PDB entry 1TYG | X-ray diffraction, 3.15 A resolution | chains B and A of the 4 polymer chains in the assembly

[Chain B]
Name: yjbS
From: Bacillus subtilis
UniProtKB: O31617 (O31617_BACSU); residues 1-66 here = UniProt positions 1-66
Chain sequence (87 residues; row label = number of the first residue in the row; numbers below 1 keep their minus sign (Met-20 is residue -20)):
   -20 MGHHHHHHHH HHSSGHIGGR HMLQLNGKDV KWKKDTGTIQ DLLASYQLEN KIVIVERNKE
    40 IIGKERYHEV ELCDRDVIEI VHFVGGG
Disordered / not traced: -20 to 0, 66
Construct notes: cloning artifact (-20 to 0)

[Chain A]
Name: Thiazole biosynthesis protein thiG
From: Bacillus subtilis
UniProtKB: O31618 (THIG_BACSU); residues 103-355 here correspond to UniProt positions 3-255 (UniProt number = residue number - 100)
Chain sequence (253 residues; row label = number of the first residue in the row):
   103 MLTIGGKSFQ SRLLLGTGKY PSFDIQKEAV AVSESDILTF AVRRMNIFEA SQPNFLEQLD
   163 LSKYTLLPNT AGASTAEEAV RIARLAKASG LCDMIKVEVI GCSRSLLPDP VETLKASEQL
   223 LEEGFIVLPY TSDDVVLARK LEELGVHAIM PGASPIGSGQ GILNPLNLSF IIEQAKVPVI
   283 VDAGIGSPKD AAYAMELGAD GVLLNTAVSG ADDPVKMARA MKLAVEAGRL SYEAGRIPLK
   343 QYGTASSPGE GLP
Disordered / not traced: 345-355

[Chain B / chain A interface]
Residue-residue contacts (55; chain B residue first):
  Leu4(B) with Ile149(A), hydrophobic; Phe150(A)
  Asn5(B) with Arg146(A), hydrogen bond (backbone-side chain); Met147(A), hydrogen bond (side chain-backbone); Ile149(A)
  Gly6(B) with Arg146(A)
  Lys7(B) with Phe150(A)
  Val9(B) with Phe150(A), hydrophobic
  Tyr25(B) with Phe150(A)
  Leu27(B) with Met147(A), hydrophobic; Ile149(A), hydrophobic
  Asn29(B) with Glu159(A)
  Lys30(B) with Gln154(A); Glu159(A), salt bridge
  Ile31(B) with Leu158(A), hydrophobic; Glu159(A)
  Val32(B) with Met147(A), hydrophobic
  Ile33(B) with Leu187(A); Ala190(A), hydrophobic; Ser191(A)
  Glu35(B) with Arg183(A), salt bridge
  Ile40(B) with Arg186(A); Leu187(A), hydrophobic; Ala190(A), hydrophobic
  Glu58(B) with Arg146(A), salt bridge
  Ile59(B) with Arg146(A); Met147(A), hydrogen bond (backbone-backbone)
  Val60(B) with Val144(A), hydrophobic; Arg145(A); Arg146(A); Met147(A)
  His61(B) with Ala143(A); Val144(A); Arg145(A), hydrogen bond (backbone-backbone); Met147(A); Asn156(A)
  Phe62(B) with Phe142(A), hydrophobic; Ala143(A); Val144(A), hydrophobic; Asn156(A); Leu158(A), hydrophobic; Pro170(A), hydrophobic; Ala188(A); Ser191(A)
  Val63(B) with Ala143(A), hydrogen bond (backbone-backbone); Arg145(A)
  Gly64(B) with Thr119(A); Gly120(A); Phe142(A); Ala143(A)
  Gly65(B) with Gly118(A); Thr119(A), hydrogen bond (backbone-side chain); Gly120(A); Thr141(A), hydrogen bond (backbone-side chain); Asn307(A)
Interface residues without a listed pair, chain A (28 interface residues in all): Asn148, Asn171, Leu193, Cys194

[In short]
22 residues of chain B and 28 residues of chain A are in contact, with 7 hydrogen bonds and 3 salt bridges.
Polar contacts include Lys30(B)-Glu159(A), Glu35(B)-Arg183(A) and Glu58(B)-Arg146(A).
Here chain B is yjbS and chain A is Thiazole biosynthesis protein thiG, both from Bacillus subtilis. Entry
1TYG (Structure of the thiazole synthase/ThiS complex) was determined by X-ray diffraction.
